2OD8 - chains A and B; structure by X-ray diffraction, 2.80 A resolution.

Chain A:
Protein: Proliferating cell nuclear antigen
Source organism: Saccharomyces cerevisiae
UniProt: P15873 (PCNA_YEAST); residue numbers follow UniProt; this construct covers 1-258
Sequence (258 residues; each row starts with the number of its first residue):
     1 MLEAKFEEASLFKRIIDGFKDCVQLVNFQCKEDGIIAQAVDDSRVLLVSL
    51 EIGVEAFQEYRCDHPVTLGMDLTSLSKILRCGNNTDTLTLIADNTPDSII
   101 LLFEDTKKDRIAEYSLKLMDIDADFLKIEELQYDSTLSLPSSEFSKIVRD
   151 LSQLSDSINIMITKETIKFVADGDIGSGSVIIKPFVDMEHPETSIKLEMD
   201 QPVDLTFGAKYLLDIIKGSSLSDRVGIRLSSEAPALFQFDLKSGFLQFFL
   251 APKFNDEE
Not modelled in the structure: 256-258
Reported in the primary citation:
  - conformationally variable residues (loop rearrangement, order/disorder transition): Ile121 to Gln132, Asp256 to Glu258

Chain B:
Protein: DNA ligase I, mitochondrial precursor
Notes: EC 6.5.1.1
UniProt: P04819 (DNLI_YEAST); residue numbers follow UniProt; this construct covers 32-53
Sequence (22 residues; row label = number of the first residue in the row):
    32 AGKKPKQATLARFFTSMKNKPT
Not modelled in the structure: 32-34, 46-53
Reported in the primary citation:
  - contacts within the chain: Gln38-Ala39 (hydrogen bond)

Chain A / chain B interface:
Residue-residue contacts (28):
  Ser43(A) - Thr40(B)
  Arg44(A) - Thr40(B)
  Arg44(A) - Leu41(B)  hydrogen bond (backbone-backbone)
  Val45(A) - Gln38(B)
  Val45(A) - Ala39(B)
  Val45(A) - Leu41(B)
  Leu47(A) - Leu41(B)  hydrophobic
  Leu126(A) - Phe45(B)  hydrophobic
  Ile128(A) - Phe45(B)  hydrophobic
  Gly208(A) - Gln38(B)
  Tyr211(A) - Gln38(B)
  Glu232(A) - Phe44(B)
  Ala233(A) - Phe44(B)  hydrophobic
  Pro234(A) - Leu41(B)  hydrophobic
  Pro234(A) - Phe44(B)
  Ala251(A) - Gln38(B)  hydrogen bond (backbone-side chain)
  Ala251(A) - Ala39(B)
  Ala251(A) - Thr40(B)
  Ala251(A) - Leu41(B)  hydrophobic
  Pro252(A) - Gln38(B)  hydrogen bond (backbone-side chain)
  Pro252(A) - Ala39(B)  hydrogen bond (backbone-backbone)
  Lys253(A) - Pro36(B)
  Lys253(A) - Lys37(B)
  Lys253(A) - Gln38(B)  hydrogen bond
  Phe254(A) - Pro36(B)
  Phe254(A) - Lys37(B)  hydrogen bond (backbone-backbone)
  Phe254(A) - Ala39(B)  hydrophobic
  Asn255(A) - Pro36(B)
Also at the interface, not in a pair above, chain A (20 interface residues in all): Leu46, Thr206, Phe249, Leu250
Also at the interface, not in a pair above, chain B (9 interface residues in all): Ala42
The authors on this interface:
  - pairs named by the authors: Ala251(A)-Gln38(B) (hydrogen bond)
  - interface residues, chain A: Val45(A), Leu47(A), Leu126(A), Ile128(A), Pro252(A)
  - hot spots on chain A (mutagenesis) - L126A/I128A, P252A/K253A: decreased binding to DNA ligase I, mitochondrial precursor (chain B)
  - interface residues, chain B: Phe44(B)
  - hot spots on chain B (mutagenesis) - F44A/F45A: decreased binding to Proliferating cell nuclear antigen (chain A)

In short:
20 residues of chain A and 9 residues of chain B are in contact; the contacts include 6 hydrogen bonds. Polar
pairs include Ala251(A)-Gln38(B), Pro252(A)-Gln38(B) and Lys253(A)-Gln38(B). The paper describes a hydrogen
bond between Ala251(A) and Gln38(B). From the paper: L126A/I128A and P252A/K253A of chain A reduce binding to
DNA ligase I, mitochondrial precursor (chain B); interface residues Val45(A), Leu47(A) and Phe44(B) among
others.
Here chain A is Proliferating cell nuclear antigen (Saccharomyces cerevisiae) and chain B is DNA ligase I,
mitochondrial precursor. Entry 2OD8 (Structure of a peptide derived from Cdc9 bound to PCNA) was determined by
X-ray diffraction.
